9ENS - chain A; structure by electron microscopy, 3.00 A resolution.

== Chain A ==
Protein: Vitellogenin
Organism: Apis cerana
Notes: fragment: The cleavage site for this sample is unclear as there are four possible cleavage sites at positions 1276, 1283, 1318 and 1321; hence the full-length protein sequence is listed.
Reference sequence: Q868N5 (VIT_APIME); residues 1-1770 here = UniProt positions 1-1770
Chain sequence (1770 residues; numbered 1 to 1770; the number before each row is that of its first residue):
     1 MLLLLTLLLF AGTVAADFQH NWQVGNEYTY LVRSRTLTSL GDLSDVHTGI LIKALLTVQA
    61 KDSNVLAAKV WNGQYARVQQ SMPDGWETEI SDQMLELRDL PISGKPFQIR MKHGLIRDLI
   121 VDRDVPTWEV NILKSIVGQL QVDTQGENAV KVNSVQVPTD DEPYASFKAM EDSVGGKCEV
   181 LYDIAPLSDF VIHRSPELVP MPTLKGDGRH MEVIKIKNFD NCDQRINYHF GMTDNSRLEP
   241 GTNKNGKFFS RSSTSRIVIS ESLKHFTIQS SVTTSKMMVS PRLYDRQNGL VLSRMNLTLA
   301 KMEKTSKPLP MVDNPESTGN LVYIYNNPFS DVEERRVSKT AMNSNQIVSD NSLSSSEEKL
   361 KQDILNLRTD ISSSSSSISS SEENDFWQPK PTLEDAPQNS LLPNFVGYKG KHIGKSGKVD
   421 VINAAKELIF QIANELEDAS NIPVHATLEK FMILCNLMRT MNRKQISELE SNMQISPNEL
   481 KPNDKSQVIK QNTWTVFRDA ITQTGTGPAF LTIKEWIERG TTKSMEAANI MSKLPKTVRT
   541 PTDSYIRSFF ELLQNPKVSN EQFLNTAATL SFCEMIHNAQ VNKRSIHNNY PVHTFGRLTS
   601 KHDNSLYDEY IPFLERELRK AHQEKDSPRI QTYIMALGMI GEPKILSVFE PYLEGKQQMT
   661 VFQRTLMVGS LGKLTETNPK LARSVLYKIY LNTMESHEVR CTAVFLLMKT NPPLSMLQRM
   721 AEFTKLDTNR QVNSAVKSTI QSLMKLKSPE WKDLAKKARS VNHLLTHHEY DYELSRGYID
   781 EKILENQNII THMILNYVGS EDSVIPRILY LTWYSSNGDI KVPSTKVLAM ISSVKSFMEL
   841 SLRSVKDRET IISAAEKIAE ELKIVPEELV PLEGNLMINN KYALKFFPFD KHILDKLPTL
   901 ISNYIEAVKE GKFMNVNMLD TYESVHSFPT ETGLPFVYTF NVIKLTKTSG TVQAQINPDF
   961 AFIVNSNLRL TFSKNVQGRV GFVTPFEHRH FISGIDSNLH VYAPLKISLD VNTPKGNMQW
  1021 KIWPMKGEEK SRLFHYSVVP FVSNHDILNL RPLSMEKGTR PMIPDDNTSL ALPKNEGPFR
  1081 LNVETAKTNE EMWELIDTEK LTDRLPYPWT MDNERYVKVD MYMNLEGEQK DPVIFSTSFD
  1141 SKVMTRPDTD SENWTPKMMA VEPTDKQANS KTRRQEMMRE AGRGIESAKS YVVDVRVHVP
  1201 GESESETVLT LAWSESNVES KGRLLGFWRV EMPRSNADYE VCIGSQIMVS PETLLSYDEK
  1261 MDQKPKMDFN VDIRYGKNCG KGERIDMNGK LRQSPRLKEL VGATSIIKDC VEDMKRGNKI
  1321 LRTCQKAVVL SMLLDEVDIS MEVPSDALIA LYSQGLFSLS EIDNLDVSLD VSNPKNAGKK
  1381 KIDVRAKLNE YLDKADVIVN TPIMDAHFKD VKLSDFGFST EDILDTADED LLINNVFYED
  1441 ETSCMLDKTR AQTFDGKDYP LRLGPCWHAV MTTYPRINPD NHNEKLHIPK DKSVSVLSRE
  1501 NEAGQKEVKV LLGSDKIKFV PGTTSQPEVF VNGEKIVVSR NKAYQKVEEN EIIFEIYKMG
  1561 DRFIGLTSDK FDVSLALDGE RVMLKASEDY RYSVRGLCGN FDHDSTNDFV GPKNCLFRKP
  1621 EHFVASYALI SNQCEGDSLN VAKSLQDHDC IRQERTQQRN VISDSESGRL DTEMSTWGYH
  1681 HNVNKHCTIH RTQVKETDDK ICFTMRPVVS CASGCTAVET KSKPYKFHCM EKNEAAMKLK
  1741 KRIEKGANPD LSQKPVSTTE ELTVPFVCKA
Disordered / not traced: 1-18, 233-246, 340-384, 846-868, 1251-1265, 1277-1770
Disulfides: Cys-178/Cys-222
Covalently attached groups: glycan linked to Asn-296
Swiss-Prot annotation at these positions:
  - glycosylation (N-linked (GlcNAc...) asparagine): Asn-296, Asn-1067

== Overview ==
Chain A is Vitellogenin (Apis cerana); the structure, Cleavage product of vitellogenin from the honey bee
hemolymph, was determined by electron microscopy (same publication as 9ENR).
